1YV6 - chain A; structure by X-ray diffraction, 1.78 A resolution.

# Chain A
Name: P-30 protein
From: Rana pipiens
Notes: EC 3.1.27.-
UniProtKB: P22069 (RNP30_RANPI); residues 1-104 here = UniProt positions 1-104
Chain sequence (104 residues; row label = number of the first residue in the row):
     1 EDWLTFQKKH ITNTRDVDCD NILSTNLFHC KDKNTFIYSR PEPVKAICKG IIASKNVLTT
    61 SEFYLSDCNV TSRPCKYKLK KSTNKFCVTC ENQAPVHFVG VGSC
Cystine bridges: C19-C68, C30-C75, C48-C90, C87-C104
Modified / non-standard residues: E1 (pyroglutamic acid; PCA)
Construct notes: engineered mutation L23 (Met in P22069)
Swiss-Prot annotation at these positions:
  - active site: H10 (Proton acceptor), H97 (Proton donor)
  - binding site (substrate): K31 to T35
What the authors report for this chain:
  - binding site for sulfate ion: H10, H97
  - catalytic residues: H10, K31, H97 (citing earlier work)
  - mutagenesis - M23L (5-fold): increased catalytic activity (citing earlier work)
  - contacts within the chain: I22-L23 (hydrophobic contact), L23-F28 (hydrophobic contact), L23-K31 (hydrophobic contact), K31-N34, L23-F36 (hydrophobic contact), L23-C68 (hydrophobic contact), L23-Y77 (hydrophobic contact)
  - conformationally variable residues: K31, F36

# Overview
From UniProt: active-site residues H10 and H97 and 5 substrate-binding residues. The paper reports catalytic
residues H10, K31 and H97; M23L increases catalytic activity.
Chain A is P-30 protein (Rana pipiens); the structure, X-ray structure of M23L onconase at 298K, was
determined by X-ray diffraction, deposited together with 1YV4 and 1YV7.
